1UKL - chains C and D of the 3 polymer chains in the assembly; structure by X-ray diffraction, 3.00 A resolution.

== Chain C (and D) ==
Protein: Sterol regulatory element binding protein-2
Source organism: Homo sapiens
Notes: chain D of this document is another copy of the same molecule, construct and numbering; everything in this record applies to it too
UniProtKB: Q12772 (SRBP2_HUMAN); residue numbers follow UniProt; this construct covers 343-403
Chain sequence (61 residues; each row starts with the number of its first residue):
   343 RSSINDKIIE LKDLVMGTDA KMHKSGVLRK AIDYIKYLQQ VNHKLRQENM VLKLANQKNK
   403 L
Sequence notes: modified residue (358, 364, 392)
Modified positions: Mse358 (selenomethionine; parent Met); Mse364 (selenomethionine; parent Met); Mse392 (selenomethionine; parent Met)

== How chain C and chain D interact ==
Pairs across the interface (49):
  Ile346(C) with Ser367(D)
  Lys349(C) with Ser367(D), hydrogen bond (side chain-backbone); Arg371(D); Ile374(D)
  Ile350(C) with Leu370(D), hydrophobic
  Glu352(C) with Arg371(D), salt bridge; Ile374(D)
  Leu353(C) with Ile374(D), hydrophobic; Ile377(D), hydrophobic
  Leu356(C) with Ile374(D), hydrophobic; Gln381(D)
  Ser367(C) with Asn347(D), hydrogen bond (backbone-side chain)
  Leu370(C) with Asn347(D); Ile350(D), hydrophobic
  Ile374(C) with Glu352(D); Leu353(D), hydrophobic; Leu356(D)
  Tyr376(C) with Ile377(D), hydrophobic; Gln381(D), hydrogen bond
  Ile377(C) with Leu353(D), hydrophobic; Leu356(D), hydrophobic; Tyr376(D), hydrophobic; Ile377(D), hydrophobic; Leu380(D)
  Lys378(C) with Leu356(D)
  Leu380(C) with Leu380(D), hydrophobic
  Gln381(C) with Tyr376(D), hydrogen bond; Leu380(D)
  Val383(C) with Asn384(D)
  Asn384(C) with Leu380(D), hydrogen bond (side chain-backbone); Val383(D); Asn384(D), hydrogen bond; Leu387(D)
  Leu387(C) with Leu387(D), hydrophobic; Arg388(D)
  Arg388(C) with Leu387(D)
  Glu390(C) with Asn391(D)
  Asn391(C) with Leu387(D), hydrogen bond (side chain-backbone); Glu390(D); Asn391(D), hydrogen bond; Leu394(D)
  Leu394(C) with Asn391(D); Leu394(D); Lys395(D)
  Asn398(C) with Leu394(D); Asn398(D), hydrogen bond; Gln399(D)
  Asn401(C) with Asn398(D); Lys402(D), hydrogen bond
Interface residues without a listed pair, chain C (27 interface residues in all): Val357, Lys366, Ala373, Lys395
Interface residues without a listed pair, chain D (28 interface residues in all): Val357, Lys366, Gly368, Lys378

== Summary ==
The interface between chain C and chain D involves 27 residues on one side and 28 on the other; the contacts
include 10 hydrogen bonds and 1 salt bridge. Polar pairs include Glu352(C)-Arg371(D), Lys349(C)-Ser367(D) and
Ser367(C)-Asn347(D).
Both chains are Sterol regulatory element binding protein-2 (Homo sapiens). Entry 1UKL (Crystal structure of
Importin-beta and SREBP-2 complex) was determined by X-ray diffraction.
